Entry 4Y3O (X-ray diffraction, 2.20 A resolution); this record covers chains A and C of the 4 polymer chains in the assembly.

== Chain A ==
Molecule: Bifunctional lysine-specific demethylase and histidyl-hydroxylase NO66
Source organism: Homo sapiens
Notes: EC 1.14.11.-, 1.14.11.27
Reference sequence: Q9H6W3 (NO66_HUMAN); residues 176-641 here = UniProt positions 176-641
Amino-acid sequence (466 residues; each row starts with the number of its first residue):
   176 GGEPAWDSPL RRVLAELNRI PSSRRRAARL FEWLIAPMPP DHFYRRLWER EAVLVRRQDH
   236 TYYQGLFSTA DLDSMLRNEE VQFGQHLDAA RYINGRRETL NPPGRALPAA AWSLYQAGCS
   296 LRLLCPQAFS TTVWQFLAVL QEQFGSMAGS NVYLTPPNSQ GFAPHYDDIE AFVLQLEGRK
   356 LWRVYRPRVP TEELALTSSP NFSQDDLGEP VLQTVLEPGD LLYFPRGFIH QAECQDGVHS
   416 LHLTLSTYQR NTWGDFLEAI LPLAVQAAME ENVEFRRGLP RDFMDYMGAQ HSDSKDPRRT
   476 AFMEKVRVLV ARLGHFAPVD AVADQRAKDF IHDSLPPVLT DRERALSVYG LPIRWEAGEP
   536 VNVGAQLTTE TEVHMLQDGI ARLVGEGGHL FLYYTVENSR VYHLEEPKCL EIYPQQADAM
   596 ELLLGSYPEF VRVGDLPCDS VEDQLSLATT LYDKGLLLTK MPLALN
Unresolved in the structure: 176-180, 640-641
Metal / ion sites: Ni2+: Asp342, His405 (together with N-oxalylglycine)
Residues lining bound ligands: N-oxalylglycine (OGA): Tyr328, Phe337, His340, Asp342, Val348, Lys355, Trp357, His405, Ala407, His417, Thr419
Curated features (UniProtKB/Swiss-Prot):
  - binding site (Fe cation): His340, Asp342, His405
What the authors report for this chain:
  - self-association interface (contacts with another copy of this molecule): Phe450, Arg452, Pro455
  - mutagenesis - F450A/R452A/P455A: decreased catalytic activity
  - conformationally variable residues: Leu262 to Ile268, Arg271 to Thr274, Ile404 to Glu408

== Chain C ==
Molecule: Rpl8 peptide
Amino-acid sequence (11 residues; numbered 212 to 222; the number before each row is that of its first residue):
   212 GGGNHQHIGK P
What the authors report for this chain:
  - post-translational modification sites: His216
  - binding site for Ni2+: His216
  - contacts within the chain: Gln217-Gly220 (backbone contact)
  - specificity-determining residues: Asn215, His216, His218
  - mutagenesis - Q217A, I219A: decreased binding to Bifunctional lysine-specific demethylase and histidyl-hydroxylase NO66 (chain A)

== Chain A / chain C interface ==
Contacting residue pairs (38):
  Gly259(A) - Pro222(C)
  Gln260(A) - Pro222(C)
  Arg272(A) - Gly212(C)
  Arg272(A) - Gly213(C)
  Arg272(A) - Gly214(C)  hydrogen bond (side chain-backbone)
  Arg272(A) - Asn215(C)
  Glu273(A) - Gly212(C)
  Thr274(A) - Gly212(C)  hydrogen bond (side chain-backbone)
  Thr274(A) - Gly213(C)
  Arg297(A) - Gly214(C)  hydrogen bond (side chain-backbone)
  Arg297(A) - Asn215(C)
  Arg297(A) - His216(C)
  Arg297(A) - Gln217(C)
  Leu299(A) - Gln217(C)
  Leu299(A) - Gly220(C)
  Cys300(A) - Gly220(C)
  Met322(A) - His218(C)
  Gly324(A) - His218(C)
  Asn326(A) - His216(C)  hydrogen bond
  Asn326(A) - Gln217(C)  hydrogen bond (side chain-backbone)
  Tyr328(A) - His216(C)  hydrogen bond
  Phe337(A) - Gly214(C)
  Phe337(A) - Asn215(C)
  His340(A) - Asn215(C)
  Asp342(A) - Asn215(C)
  Asp342(A) - His216(C)  hydrogen bond (side chain-backbone)
  Ile344(A) - His216(C)
  Ile344(A) - His218(C)
  Asn376(A) - Gly213(C)  hydrogen bond (side chain-backbone)
  Asn376(A) - Asn215(C)  hydrogen bond
  Thr419(A) - His216(C)
  Ser421(A) - His216(C)  hydrogen bond
  Ser421(A) - His218(C)  hydrogen bond
  Thr422(A) - His218(C)
  Gln424(A) - His218(C)
  Gln424(A) - Ile219(C)
  Tyr577(A) - Ile219(C)
  Tyr577(A) - Lys221(C)
Also at the interface, not in a pair above, chain A (24 interface residues in all): Ala323, Ser325
The authors on this interface:
  - specific contacts: Arg297(A)-Asn215(C) (hydrogen bond), Asn326(A)-Gln217(C) (hydrogen bond), Tyr328(A)-His216(C) (hydrogen bond), Asn376(A)-Asn215(C) (hydrogen bond), Ser421(A)-His218(C) (hydrogen bond), Ser421(A)-His216(C) (hydrogen bond)
  - interface residues, chain A: Gln260(A), Arg272(A), Thr274(A), Leu299(A), Asn376(A), Tyr577(A)
  - interface residues, chain C: Ile219(C), Gly220(C), Lys221(C), Pro222(C)
  - hot spots on chain C (mutagenesis) - N215A, H216A, H218A: abolished binding to NO66

== In short ==
Chain A and chain C form an interface of 24 and 11 residues respectively, with 11 hydrogen bonds. Polar
contacts include Arg272(A)-Gly214(C), Thr274(A)-Gly212(C) and Arg297(A)-Gly214(C). The authors report hydrogen
bonds between Arg297(A) and Asn215(C), Asn326(A) and Gln217(C) and Tyr328(A) and His216(C) among others. From
the paper: a binding site for Ni2+ at His216(C); N215A, H216A and H218A of chain C abolish binding to NO66; 6
substitutions were tested in all.
Chain A is Bifunctional lysine-specific demethylase and histidyl-hydroxylase NO66 (Homo sapiens) and chain C
is Rpl8 peptide; the structure, Crystal structure of Ribosomal oxygenase NO66 in complex with substrate Rpl8
peptide and Ni(II) and cofactor ..., was determined by X-ray diffraction, deposited together with 4Y33.
